PDB entry 1KGP | X-ray diffraction, 2.00 A resolution | chains A and B

# Chain A (and B)
Molecule: Ribonucleotide reductase protein R2F
Source organism: Corynebacterium ammoniagenes
Notes: chain B of this document is another copy of the same molecule, construct and numbering; everything in this record applies to it too
UniProt: O69274 (O69274_CORAM); residues 1-329 here = UniProt positions 1-329
Amino-acid sequence (329 residues; row label = number of the first residue in the row):
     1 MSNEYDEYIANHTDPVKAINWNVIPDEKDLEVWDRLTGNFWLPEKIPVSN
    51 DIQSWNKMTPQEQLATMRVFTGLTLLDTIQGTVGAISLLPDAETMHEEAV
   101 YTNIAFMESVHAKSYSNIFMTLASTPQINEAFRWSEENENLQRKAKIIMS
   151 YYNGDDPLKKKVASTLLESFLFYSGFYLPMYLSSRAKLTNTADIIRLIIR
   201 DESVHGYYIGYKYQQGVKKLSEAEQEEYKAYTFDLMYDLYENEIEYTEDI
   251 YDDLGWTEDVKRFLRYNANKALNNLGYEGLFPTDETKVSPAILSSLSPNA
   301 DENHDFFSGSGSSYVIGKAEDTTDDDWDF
Not modelled in the structure: 1, 298-329
Metal / ion sites: Mn2+ site 1: Asp77, Glu108, His111, Glu202; Mn2+ site 2: Glu108, Glu168, Glu202, His205

# Chain A / chain B interface
Pairs across the interface (108; chain A residue first):
  Ser2(A) - Asp238(B)  hydrogen bond
  Glu4(A) - Tyr151(B)  hydrogen bond
  Glu4(A) - Lys159(B)  salt bridge
  Glu4(A) - Tyr231(B)
  Tyr5(A) - Arg143(B)
  Tyr5(A) - Ile147(B)
  Tyr5(A) - Ser150(B)
  Tyr5(A) - Tyr151(B)
  Tyr5(A) - Asp238(B)  hydrogen bond
  Asp6(A) - Arg143(B)  salt bridge
  Tyr8(A) - Lys146(B)
  Tyr8(A) - Met149(B)
  Tyr8(A) - Ser150(B)
  Ile9(A) - Arg143(B)
  Ile9(A) - Lys146(B)
  His12(A) - Lys146(B)  hydrogen bond (backbone-side chain)
  Thr13(A) - Lys146(B)
  Asp14(A) - Lys146(B)  hydrogen bond (backbone-side chain)
  Pro15(A) - Glu136(B)
  Pro15(A) - Gln142(B)
  Val16(A) - Leu75(B)  hydrophobic
  Val16(A) - Ile79(B)  hydrophobic
  Val16(A) - Gln142(B)  hydrogen bond (backbone-side chain)
  Val16(A) - Lys146(B)
  Val16(A) - Met149(B)  hydrophobic
  Lys17(A) - Leu75(B)
  Lys17(A) - Thr78(B)
  Lys17(A) - Glu136(B)  salt bridge
  Ala18(A) - Thr74(B)
  Ala18(A) - Leu75(B)
  Ala18(A) - Thr78(B)
  Ala18(A) - Phe132(B)
  Ile19(A) - Thr74(B)
  Ile19(A) - Thr78(B)  hydrogen bond (backbone-side chain)
  Ile19(A) - Ala112(B)  hydrophobic
  Ile19(A) - Phe132(B)
  Asn20(A) - Ser116(B)
  Asn20(A) - Phe132(B)
  Trp21(A) - Lys113(B)
  Trp21(A) - Ser116(B)  hydrogen bond (backbone-side chain)
  Trp21(A) - Met120(B)
  Asn22(A) - Met120(B)
  Asn22(A) - Ile128(B)
  Trp33(A) - Phe106(B)  hydrophobic
  Trp33(A) - Lys113(B)
  Thr37(A) - Leu42(B)
  Thr37(A) - Phe106(B)
  Phe40(A) - Phe40(B)  hydrophobic
  Leu42(A) - Thr37(B)
  Thr74(A) - Ala18(B)
  Thr74(A) - Ile19(B)
  Leu75(A) - Val16(B)
  Leu75(A) - Lys17(B)
  Leu75(A) - Ala18(B)  hydrophobic
  Thr78(A) - Lys17(B)
  Thr78(A) - Ala18(B)
  Thr78(A) - Ile19(B)  hydrogen bond (side chain-backbone)
  Thr78(A) - Met95(B)
  Ile79(A) - Val16(B)  hydrophobic
  Gly81(A) - Thr102(B)
  Thr82(A) - Glu98(B)
  Ile86(A) - Ile86(B)  hydrophobic
  Ile86(A) - Leu89(B)  hydrophobic
  Leu89(A) - Ile86(B)  hydrophobic
  Met95(A) - Thr78(B)
  Glu98(A) - Thr82(B)
  Ala99(A) - Ser109(B)
  Thr102(A) - Gly81(B)
  Thr102(A) - Ala105(B)
  Thr102(A) - Phe106(B)
  Thr102(A) - Ser109(B)  hydrogen bond
  Asn103(A) - Phe106(B)
  Ala105(A) - Thr102(B)
  Phe106(A) - Trp33(B)  hydrophobic
  Phe106(A) - Thr102(B)
  Phe106(A) - Asn103(B)
  Phe106(A) - Phe106(B)  hydrophobic
  Ser109(A) - Ala99(B)
  Ser109(A) - Thr102(B)  hydrogen bond
  Ala112(A) - Ile19(B)  hydrophobic
  Lys113(A) - Trp21(B)
  Lys113(A) - Trp33(B)
  Ser116(A) - Trp21(B)  hydrogen bond (side chain-backbone)
  Met120(A) - Trp21(B)
  Met120(A) - Asn22(B)
  Ile128(A) - Asn22(B)
  Phe132(A) - Ala18(B)
  Phe132(A) - Ile19(B)
  Phe132(A) - Asn20(B)
  Glu136(A) - Pro15(B)
  Gln142(A) - Pro15(B)
  Gln142(A) - Val16(B)  hydrogen bond (side chain-backbone)
  Lys146(A) - Tyr8(B)
  Lys146(A) - His12(B)
  Lys146(A) - Thr13(B)
  Lys146(A) - Asp14(B)  hydrogen bond (side chain-backbone)
  Lys146(A) - Val16(B)
  Ile147(A) - Tyr5(B)
  Met149(A) - Tyr8(B)
  Met149(A) - Val16(B)  hydrophobic
  Ser150(A) - Tyr5(B)
  Ser150(A) - Tyr8(B)
  Tyr151(A) - Glu4(B)
  Tyr151(A) - Tyr5(B)
  Asn153(A) - Tyr8(B)  hydrogen bond
  Lys159(A) - Glu4(B)  salt bridge
  Asp238(A) - Asn3(B)
  Asp238(A) - Tyr5(B)  hydrogen bond
Other interface residues (no listed pair), chain A (59 interface residues in all): Leu30, Thr71, Val110, Thr125, Ala145, Tyr231
Other interface residues (no listed pair), chain B (57 interface residues in all): Ile9, Thr71, Val110, Ala145, Asn153

# In short
59 residues of chain A and 57 residues of chain B are in contact, with 16 hydrogen bonds and 4 salt bridges.
Among the polar pairs are Glu4(A)-Lys159(B), Asp6(A)-Arg143(B) and Lys17(A)-Glu136(B). Asp77(A), Glu108(A),
His111(A) and Glu202(A) coordinate Mn2+ site 1.
Chain A and chain B are both Ribonucleotide reductase protein R2F (Corynebacterium ammoniagenes); the
structure, R2F from Corynebacterium Ammoniagenes in its Mn substituted form, was determined by X-ray
diffraction (same publication as 1KGN and 1KGO).
